PDB entry 7KI4 | electron microscopy, 2.90 A resolution | chains A and H of the 9 polymer chains in the assembly

# Chain A
Name: Fusion glycoprotein F0
Organism: Nipah virus
UniProtKB: Q9IH63 (FUS_NIPAV); residues 1-487 here = UniProt positions 1-487
Amino-acid sequence (543 residues; numbered 1 to 543; the number before each row is that of its first residue):
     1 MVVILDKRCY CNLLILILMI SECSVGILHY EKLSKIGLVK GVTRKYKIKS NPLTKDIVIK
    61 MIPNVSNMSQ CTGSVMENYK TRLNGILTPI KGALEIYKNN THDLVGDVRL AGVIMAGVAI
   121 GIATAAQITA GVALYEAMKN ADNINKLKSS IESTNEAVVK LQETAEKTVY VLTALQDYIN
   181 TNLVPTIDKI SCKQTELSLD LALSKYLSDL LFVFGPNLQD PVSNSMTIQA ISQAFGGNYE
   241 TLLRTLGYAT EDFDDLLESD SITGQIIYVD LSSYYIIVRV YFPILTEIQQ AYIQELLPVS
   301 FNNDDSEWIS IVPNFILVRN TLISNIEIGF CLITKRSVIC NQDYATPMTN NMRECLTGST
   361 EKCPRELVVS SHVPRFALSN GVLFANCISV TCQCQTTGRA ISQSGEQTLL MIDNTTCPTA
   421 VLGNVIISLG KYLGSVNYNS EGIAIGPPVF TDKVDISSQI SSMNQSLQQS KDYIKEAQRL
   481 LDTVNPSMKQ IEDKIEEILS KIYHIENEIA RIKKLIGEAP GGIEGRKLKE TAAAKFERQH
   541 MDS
Disordered / not traced: 1-26, 105-111, 482-543
Construct notes: conflict Asp305 (Asn in Q9IH63); expression tag (488-543)
Swiss-Prot annotation at these positions:
  - region: Leu110 to Leu134 (Fusion peptide)
  - site: Arg109, Leu110 (Cleavage)
  - glycosylation (N-linked (GlcNAc...) asparagine): Asn64, Asn67, Asn99, Asn414, Asn464
  - natural variant: Thr250 (T250I: In strain: Isolate NiV/MY/99/VRI-0626), Met348 (M348T: In strain: Isolate Malaysian flying-fox)
Disulfide bonds: Cys71-Cys192, Cys331-Cys340, Cys355-Cys363, Cys387-Cys392, Cys394-Cys417
Covalent attachments: glycan linked to Asn67; N-acetylglucosamine (NAG) linked to Asn99, Asn414, Asn464

# Chain H
Name: 12B2 heavy chain
Organism: Mus musculus
Amino-acid sequence (443 residues; each row starts with the number of its first residue):
     1 QVQLKESGPG LVAPSQSLSI TCTVSGFSLA SYGVHWVRQP PGKGLEWLGV IWTGGSTNYN
    61 SALMSRLSIN RDNSKSQVFL KLNSLQTDDT AIYYCARDRG YGYGGFAYWG QGTLVTVSAA
   121 KTTPPSVYPL APGSAAQTNS MVTLGCLVKG YFPEPVTVTW NSGSLSSGVH TFPAVLQSDL
   181 YTLSSSVTVP SSTWPSETVT CNVAHPASST KVDKKIVPRD CGCKPCICTV PEVSSVFIFP
   241 PKPKDVLTIT LTPKVTCVVV DISKDDPEVQ FSWFVDDVEV HTAQTQPREE QFNSTFRSVS
   301 ELPIMHQDWL NGKEFKCRVN SAAFPAPIEK TISKTKGRPK APQVYTIPPP KEQMAKDKVS
   361 LTCMITDFFP EDITVEWQWN GQPAENYKNT QPIMDTDGSY FVYSKLNVQK SNWEAGNTFT
   421 CSVLHEGLHN HHTEKSLSHS PGK
Disordered / not traced: 118-443
Disulfide bonds: Cys22-Cys95

# Interface between chain A and chain H
Contacting residue pairs - 32 pairs, chain A then chain H:
  Asn67(A) - Tyr101(H)
  Leu147(A) - Asn73(H)
  Leu147(A) - Ser74(H)
  Ser150(A) - Ala30(H)
  Ser150(A) - Asn73(H)  hydrogen bond (side chain-backbone)
  Ser153(A) - Ser28(H)
  Ser153(A) - Ala30(H)
  Ser153(A) - Ser31(H)  hydrogen bond (backbone-side chain)
  Thr154(A) - Ala30(H)
  Asn155(A) - Ala30(H)
  Asn155(A) - Ser31(H)  hydrogen bond (side chain-backbone)
  Asn155(A) - Thr53(H)
  Asn155(A) - Tyr101(H)
  Glu156(A) - Thr53(H)
  Glu156(A) - Tyr101(H)
  Val158(A) - Gly54(H)
  Val159(A) - Thr53(H)
  Val159(A) - Gly54(H)
  Val159(A) - Arg71(H)
  Lys160(A) - Gly54(H)  hydrogen bond (backbone-backbone)
  Lys160(A) - Gly55(H)
  Lys160(A) - Arg71(H)  hydrogen bond (backbone-side chain)
  Lys160(A) - Asn73(H)
  Leu161(A) - Ala30(H)  hydrophobic
  Leu161(A) - Asn73(H)
  Gln162(A) - Arg71(H)
  Gln162(A) - Asp72(H)
  Gln162(A) - Asn73(H)  hydrogen bond (backbone-backbone)
  Gln162(A) - Ser74(H)
  Glu163(A) - Asp72(H)
  Glu163(A) - Ser74(H)  hydrogen bond (backbone-side chain)
  Asn180(A) - Tyr101(H)
Other interface residues (no listed pair), chain A (17 interface residues in all): Asn64, Gln176, Val184
Other interface residues (no listed pair), chain H (12 interface residues in all): Asn70

# Summary
The interface between chain A and chain H involves 17 residues on one side and 12 on the other, with 7
hydrogen bonds. Polar pairs include Ser150(A)-Asn73(H), Ser153(A)-Ser31(H) and Asn155(A)-Ser31(H). Covalently
linked N-acetylglucosamine: at Asn99(A), Asn414(A) and Asn464(A).
Here chain A is Fusion glycoprotein F0 (Nipah virus) and chain H is 12B2 heavy chain (Mus musculus). Entry
7KI4 (Structure of the NiV F glycoprotein in complex with the 12B2 neutralizing antibody) was determined by
electron microscopy.
